1N0E - chains A and C of the 8 polymer chains in the assembly; structure by X-ray diffraction, 2.70 A resolution.

# Chain A (and C)
Molecule: Protein mraZ
Source organism: Mycoplasma pneumoniae
Notes: chain C of this document is another copy of the same molecule, construct and numbering; everything in this record applies to it too
UniProtKB: P75467 (MRAZ_MYCPN); residues 26-166 here correspond to UniProt positions 1-141 (UniProt number = residue number - 25)
Sequence (166 residues; numbered 1 to 166; the number before each row is that of its first residue):
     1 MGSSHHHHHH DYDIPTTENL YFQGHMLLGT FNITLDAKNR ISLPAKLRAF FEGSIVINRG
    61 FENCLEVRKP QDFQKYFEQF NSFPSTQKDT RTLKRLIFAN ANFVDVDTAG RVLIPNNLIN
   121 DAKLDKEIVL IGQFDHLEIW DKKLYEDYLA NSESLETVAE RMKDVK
Not modelled in the structure: 1-21, 163-166 (chain C: 1-25, 163-166)
Construct notes: expression tag (1-25)

# Interface between chain A and chain C
Pairs across the interface (8; chain A residue first):
  E156(A) with R91(C)
  A159(A) with T86(C); Q87(C)
  E160(A) with T86(C), hydrogen bond (backbone-backbone); Q87(C), hydrogen bond; K88(C), hydrogen bond (side chain-backbone)
  M162(A) with T86(C); Q87(C)

# Overview
The chain A/chain C interface involves 4 residues from each chain; the contacts include 3 hydrogen bonds.
Polar pairs include E160(A)-Q87(C), E160(A)-K88(C) and E160(A)-T86(C).
Both chains are Protein mraZ (Mycoplasma pneumoniae). Entry 1N0E (Crystal structure of a cell division and
cell wall biosynthesis protein UPF0040 from mycoplasma pneumoniae: indication ...) was determined by X-ray
diffraction together with 1N0F and 1N0G from the same study.
